3AVM - chains A and F of the 4 polymer chains in the assembly; structure by X-ray diffraction, 1.88 A resolution.

== Chain A ==
Name: Integrase
Source organism: Human immunodeficiency virus type 1
Notes: fragment: CCD domain
UniProt: P12497 (POL_HV1N5); residues 50-212 here correspond to UniProt positions 1197-1359 (UniProt number = residue number + 1147)
Amino-acid sequence (183 residues; row label = number of the first residue in the row):
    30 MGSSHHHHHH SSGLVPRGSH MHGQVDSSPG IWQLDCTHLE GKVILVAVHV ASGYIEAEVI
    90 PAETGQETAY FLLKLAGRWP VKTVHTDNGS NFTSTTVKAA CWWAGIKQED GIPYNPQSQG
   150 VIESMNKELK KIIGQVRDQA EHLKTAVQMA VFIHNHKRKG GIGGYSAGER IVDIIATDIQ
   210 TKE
Disordered / not traced: 30-56, 189-192, 210-212
Construct notes: expression tag (30-49); engineered mutation Ser56 (Cys1203 in P12497), Asp139 (Phe1286 in P12497), His185 (Phe1332 in P12497)
UniProt features mapped onto this chain:
  - binding site (Mg(2+)): Asp64, Asp116, Glu152

== Chain F ==
Name: LEDGF peptide
Amino-acid sequence (8 residues; row label = number of the first residue in the row):
     1 SRKIDNLD
Glycans and other covalent adducts: covalent link Ser1-Asp8

== How chain A and chain F interact ==
Residue-residue contacts (11):
  Asp167(A) - Lys3(F)  hydrogen bond (backbone-side chain)
  Gln168(A) - Lys3(F)
  Gln168(A) - Ile4(F)  hydrogen bond (backbone-backbone)
  Ala169(A) - Lys3(F)
  Ala169(A) - Asp5(F)
  Glu170(A) - Lys3(F)
  Glu170(A) - Asp5(F)  hydrogen bond (backbone-side chain)
  Glu170(A) - Asn6(F)  hydrogen bond
  His171(A) - Asp5(F)  salt bridge
  Thr174(A) - Asp5(F)  hydrogen bond
  Met178(A) - Ile4(F)  hydrophobic

== In short ==
7 residues of chain A face 4 of chain F across their interface; the contacts include 5 hydrogen bonds and 1
salt bridge. Polar pairs include His171(A)-Asp5(F), Asp167(A)-Lys3(F) and Glu170(A)-Asp5(F). UniProt lists 3
Mg2+-binding residues on chain A.
Here chain A is Integrase (Human immunodeficiency virus type 1) and chain F is LEDGF peptide. Entry 3AVM
(Crystal structures of novel allosteric peptide inhibitors of HIV integrase in the LEDGF binding site) was
determined by X-ray diffraction, deposited together with 3AV9, 3AVA, 3AVB, 3AVC, 3AVF, 3AVG and 6 further
entries.
